Entry 7LI6 (electron microscopy, 3.50 A resolution); this record covers chains A and B of the 3 polymer chains in the assembly.

Chain A:
Molecule: Sodium-dependent serotonin transporter
From: Homo sapiens
UniProtKB: P31645 (SC6A4_HUMAN); residue numbers follow UniProt; this construct covers 79-617
Chain sequence (539 residues; numbered 79 to 617; the number before each row is that of its first residue):
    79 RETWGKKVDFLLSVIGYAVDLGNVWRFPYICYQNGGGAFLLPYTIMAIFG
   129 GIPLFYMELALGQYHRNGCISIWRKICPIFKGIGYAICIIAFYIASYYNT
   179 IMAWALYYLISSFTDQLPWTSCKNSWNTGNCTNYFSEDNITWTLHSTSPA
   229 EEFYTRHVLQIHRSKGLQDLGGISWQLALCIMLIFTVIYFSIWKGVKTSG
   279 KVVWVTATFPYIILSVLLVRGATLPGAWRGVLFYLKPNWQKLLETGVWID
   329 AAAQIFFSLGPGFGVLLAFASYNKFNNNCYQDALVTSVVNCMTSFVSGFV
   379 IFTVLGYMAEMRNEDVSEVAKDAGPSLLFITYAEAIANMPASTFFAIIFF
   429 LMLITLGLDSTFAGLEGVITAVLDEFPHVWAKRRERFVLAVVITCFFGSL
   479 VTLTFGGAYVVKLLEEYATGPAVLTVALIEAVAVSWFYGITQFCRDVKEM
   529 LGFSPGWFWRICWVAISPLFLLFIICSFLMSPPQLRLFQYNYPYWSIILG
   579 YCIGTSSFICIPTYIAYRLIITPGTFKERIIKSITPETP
Cystine bridges: Cys200-Cys209
Covalent attachments: N-acetylglucosamine (NAG) linked to Asn208
Residues lining bound ligands: hexadecane (R16): Thr122, Ile126, Ile130, Tyr358, Leu362, Val366, Cys369, Phe536, Trp537

Chain B:
Molecule: variable domain of 15B8 antibody Fab heavy chain
From: Mus musculus
Notes: antibody fragment or engineered binder
Chain sequence (118 residues; row label = number of the first residue in the row):
    20 QVQLQQSGPELVKLGASVRISCKASGYRFSYSWMNWVKQRPGKGLEWIGR
    70 IYPGDGDTKYSGKFKGKATLTADKSSSTVYMQLSSLTSEDSAVYFCARSA
   120 YGSEGFAMDYWGQGTSVT
Cystine bridges: Cys41-Cys115

Chain A / chain B interface:
Residue-residue contacts (18):
  Lys201(A) - Trp52(B)  hydrogen bond (backbone-side chain)
  Lys201(A) - Tyr71(B)
  Lys201(A) - Gly75(B)
  Lys201(A) - Asp76(B)
  Asn202(A) - Trp52(B)
  Asn202(A) - Gly121(B)  hydrogen bond (side chain-backbone)
  Asn205(A) - Ser122(B)
  Thr206(A) - Tyr120(B)
  Thr206(A) - Gly121(B)
  Thr206(A) - Ser122(B)  hydrogen bond (backbone-backbone)
  Gly207(A) - Tyr120(B)
  Asn208(A) - Tyr120(B)
  Cys209(A) - Arg47(B)  hydrogen bond (backbone-side chain)
  Cys209(A) - Tyr50(B)
  Thr210(A) - Tyr50(B)
  Asn211(A) - Tyr50(B)
  Tyr212(A) - Ser49(B)
  Arg234(A) - Ser122(B)
Other interface residues (no listed pair), chain B (13 interface residues in all): Gly73, Lys93, Gly124

In short:
11 residues of chain A face 13 of chain B across their interface, with 4 hydrogen bonds. Polar contacts
include Lys201(A)-Trp52(B), Asn202(A)-Gly121(B) and Cys209(A)-Arg47(B). Ligands of chain A: hexadecane.
N-acetylglucosamine is covalently linked to Asn208(A).
Here chain A is Sodium-dependent serotonin transporter (Homo sapiens) and chain B is variable domain of 15B8
antibody Fab heavy chain (Mus musculus). Entry 7LI6 (apo SERT reconstituted in lipid nanodisc in KCl) was
determined by electron microscopy (same publication as 7LI7, 7LI8, 7LI9, 7LIA and 7MGW).
